4ZI6 - chains A and E of the 6 polymer chains in the assembly; structure by X-ray diffraction, 2.00 A resolution.

Chain A (and E):
Molecule: Cytosol aminopeptidase
From: Helicobacter pylori (strain ATCC 700392 / 26695)
Notes: EC 3.4.11.1, 3.4.11.10; chain E of this document is another copy of the same molecule, construct and numbering; everything in this record applies to it too
UniProt: O25294 (AMPA_HELPY); residue numbers follow UniProt; this construct covers 1-496
Sequence (502 residues; row label = number of the first residue in the row; numbers below 1 keep their minus sign (Gly-5 is residue -5)):
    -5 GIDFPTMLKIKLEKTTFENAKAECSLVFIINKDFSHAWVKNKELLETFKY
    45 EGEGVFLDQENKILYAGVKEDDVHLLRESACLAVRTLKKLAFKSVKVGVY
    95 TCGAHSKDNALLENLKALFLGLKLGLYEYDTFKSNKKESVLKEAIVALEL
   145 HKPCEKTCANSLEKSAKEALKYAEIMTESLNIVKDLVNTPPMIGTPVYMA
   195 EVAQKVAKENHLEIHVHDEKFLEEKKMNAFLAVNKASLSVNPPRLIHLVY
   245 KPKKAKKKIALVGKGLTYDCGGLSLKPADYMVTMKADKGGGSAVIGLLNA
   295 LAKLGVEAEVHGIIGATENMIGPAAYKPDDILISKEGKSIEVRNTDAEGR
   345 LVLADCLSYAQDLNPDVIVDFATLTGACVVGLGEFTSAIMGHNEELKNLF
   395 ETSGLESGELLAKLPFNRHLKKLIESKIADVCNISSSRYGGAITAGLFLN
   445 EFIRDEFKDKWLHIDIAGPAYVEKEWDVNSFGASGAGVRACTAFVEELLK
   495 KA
Unresolved in the structure: -5 to 0, 99-102, 147-154 (chain E: -5 to 0, 99-103, 147-154)
Construct notes: expression tag (-5 to 0)
Ion coordination: Zn2+ site 1: Lys258, Asp263, Asp281, Glu342; Zn2+ site 2: Asp263, Asp340, Glu342; Na+: Ala461, Gly462, Tyr465
Ligand contacts: bicarbonate ion (BCT): Lys258, Asp340, Ala341, Glu342, Gly343, Arg344, Leu368, Thr369

Chain A / chain E interface:
Contacting residue pairs - 57 pairs, chain A then chain E:
  Leu69(A) - Arg412(E)
  Glu72(A) - Arg412(E)  salt bridge
  Tyr274(A) - Arg432(E)  hydrogen bond
  Tyr274(A) - Tyr433(E)
  Ala371(A) - Val374(E)  hydrophobic
  Val373(A) - Tyr433(E)  hydrophobic
  Val373(A) - Gly434(E)  hydrogen bond (backbone-backbone)
  Val374(A) - Ala371(E)
  Val374(A) - Val374(E)  hydrophobic
  Val374(A) - Tyr433(E)
  Val374(A) - Gly434(E)  hydrogen bond (backbone-backbone)
  Val374(A) - Gly435(E)
  Gly375(A) - Gly375(E)
  Gly375(A) - Ile437(E)
  Leu376(A) - Leu408(E)  hydrophobic
  Leu376(A) - Leu414(E)
  Leu376(A) - Ile437(E)
  Gly377(A) - Tyr433(E)
  Gly377(A) - Gly434(E)
  Glu378(A) - Tyr433(E)
  Phe379(A) - His413(E)
  Phe379(A) - Leu414(E)  hydrophobic
  Thr380(A) - Asn411(E)  hydrogen bond
  Leu404(A) - Asn411(E)
  Leu404(A) - His413(E)
  Leu405(A) - Pro409(E)
  Ala406(A) - Pro409(E)
  Leu408(A) - Leu376(E)  hydrophobic
  Pro409(A) - Leu405(E)
  Pro409(A) - Ala406(E)
  Asn411(A) - Thr380(E)  hydrogen bond
  Asn411(A) - Leu404(E)
  Arg412(A) - Leu69(E)
  Arg412(A) - Glu72(E)  salt bridge
  Arg412(A) - Asp471(E)  salt bridge
  His413(A) - Glu72(E)
  His413(A) - Phe379(E)
  His413(A) - Leu404(E)
  His413(A) - Trp470(E)
  His413(A) - Asp471(E)
  Leu414(A) - Leu376(E)
  Leu417(A) - Lys468(E)
  Arg432(A) - Tyr274(E)
  Tyr433(A) - Val373(E)  hydrophobic
  Tyr433(A) - Val374(E)
  Tyr433(A) - Gly377(E)
  Tyr433(A) - Glu378(E)
  Gly434(A) - Val373(E)  hydrogen bond (backbone-backbone)
  Gly434(A) - Val374(E)  hydrogen bond (backbone-backbone)
  Gly434(A) - Gly377(E)
  Gly435(A) - Val374(E)
  Ile437(A) - Gly375(E)
  Ile437(A) - Leu376(E)
  Lys468(A) - Leu417(E)
  Trp470(A) - His413(E)
  Asp471(A) - Arg412(E)  salt bridge
  Asp471(A) - His413(E)
Other interface residues (no listed pair), chain A (32 interface residues in all): Lys407, Ser431
Other interface residues (no listed pair), chain E (34 interface residues in all): His68, Asp273, Lys407, Ser431

Overview:
The interface between chain A and chain E involves 32 residues on one side and 34 on the other, with 7
hydrogen bonds and 4 salt bridges. Among the polar pairs are Glu72(A)-Arg412(E), Arg412(A)-Asp471(E) and
Tyr274(A)-Arg432(E). Chain A binds bicarbonate ion.
Both chains are Cytosol aminopeptidase (Helicobacter pylori (strain ATCC 700392 / 26695)). Entry 4ZI6 (Crystal
structure of leucine aminopeptidase from Helicobacter pylori) was determined by X-ray diffraction, deposited
together with 4ZLA.
